5NIF - chains E and F of the 30 polymer chains in the assembly; structure by X-ray diffraction, 3.00 A resolution.

== Chain E ==
Name: Proteasome subunit alpha type-5
Source organism: Saccharomyces cerevisiae (strain ATCC 204508 / S288c)
Notes: EC 3.4.25.1
Reference sequence: P32379 (PSA5_YEAST); residue numbers follow UniProt; this construct covers 1-260
Chain sequence (260 residues; each row starts with the number of its first residue):
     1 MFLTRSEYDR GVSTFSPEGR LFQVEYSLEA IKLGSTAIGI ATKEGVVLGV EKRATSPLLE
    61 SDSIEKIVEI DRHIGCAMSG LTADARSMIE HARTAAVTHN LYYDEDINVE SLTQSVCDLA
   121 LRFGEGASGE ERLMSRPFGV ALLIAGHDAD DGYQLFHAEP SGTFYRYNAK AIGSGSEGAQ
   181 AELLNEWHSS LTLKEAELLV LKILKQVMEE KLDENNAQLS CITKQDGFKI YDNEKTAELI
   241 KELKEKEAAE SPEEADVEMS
Disordered / not traced: 1-7, 126-132, 251-260

== Chain F ==
Name: Proteasome subunit alpha type-6
Source organism: Saccharomyces cerevisiae (strain ATCC 204508 / S288c)
Notes: EC 3.4.25.1
Reference sequence: P40302 (PSA6_YEAST); numbering as in UniProt (aligned over 1-234)
Chain sequence (234 residues; row label = number of the first residue in the row):
     1 MFRNNYDGDT VTFSPTGRLF QVEYALEAIK QGSVTVGLRS NTHAVLVALK RNADELSSYQ
    61 KKIIKCDEHM GLSLAGLAPD ARVLSNYLRQ QCNYSSLVFN RKLAVERAGH LLCDKAQKNT
   121 QSYGGRPYGV GLLIIGYDKS GAHLLEFQPS GNVTELYGTA IGARSQGAKT YLERTLDTFI
   181 KIDGNPDELI KAGVEAISQS LRDESLTVDN LSIAIVGKDT PFTIYDGEAV AKYI
Disordered / not traced: 1-2
UniProt features mapped onto this chain:
  - modified residue: Ser14 (Phosphoserine)
  - cross-link: Lys191 (Glycyl lysine isopeptide (Lys-Gly) (interchain with G-Cter in ubiquitin))
Reported in the primary citation:
  - conformationally variable residues (loop rearrangement, side-chain flip): Gln60, Tyr123 to Gly125

== Interface between chain E and chain F ==
Pairs across the interface - 44 pairs, chain E then chain F:
  Arg10(E) with Gly8(F)
  Ser13(E) with Arg126(F)
  Thr14(E) with Gly8(F); Gln21(F)
  Phe15(E) with Gln21(F), hydrogen bond (backbone-side chain); Tyr24(F); Ala25(F), hydrophobic; Leu77(F), hydrophobic; Arg126(F); Pro127(F); Gly129(F)
  Ser16(E) with Tyr24(F)
  Pro17(E) with Tyr24(F), hydrophobic; Glu27(F)
  Glu18(E) with Glu27(F); Gln31(F)
  Gly19(E) with Tyr24(F); Ala28(F)
  Leu21(E) with Arg126(F)
  Gln114(E) with Arg82(F)
  Asp118(E) with Arg82(F), salt bridge
  Leu121(E) with Pro79(F), hydrophobic
  Ser161(E) with Pro79(F)
  Gly162(E) with Pro79(F)
  Thr163(E) with Pro79(F)
  Phe164(E) with Gln60(F)
  Tyr165(E) with Arg51(F); Ser57(F); Ser58(F); Gln60(F)
  Arg166(E) with Leu56(F); Ser57(F); Ser58(F), hydrogen bond (backbone-backbone)
  Tyr167(E) with Ala53(F); Asp54(F); Leu56(F); Ser57(F)
  Asn168(E) with Leu56(F), hydrogen bond (backbone-backbone)
  Ala169(E) with Leu56(F)
  Lys170(E) with Asp54(F), salt bridge
  Gln180(E) with Asp54(F); Leu56(F)
  Leu184(E) with Glu55(F); Leu56(F)
Other interface residues (no listed pair), chain E (28 interface residues in all): Arg20, Glu125, Leu183, Trp187
Other interface residues (no listed pair), chain F (25 interface residues in all): Asp7, Asn52, Asp80, Gly124

== Overview ==
The interface between chain E and chain F involves 28 residues on one side and 25 on the other; the contacts
include 3 hydrogen bonds and 2 salt bridges. Among the polar pairs are Asp118(E)-Arg82(F), Lys170(E)-Asp54(F)
and Phe15(E)-Gln21(F). From the paper: conformational variability at Gln60(F) and Tyr123(F).
Chain E is Proteasome subunit alpha type-5 and chain F is Proteasome subunit alpha type-6, both from
Saccharomyces cerevisiae (strain ATCC 204508 / S288c); the structure, Yeast 20S proteasome in complex with
Blm-pep activator, was determined by X-ray diffraction.
